Entry 8HKE (electron microscopy, 3.71 A resolution); this record covers chains A and C of the 4 polymer chains in the assembly.

== Chain A ==
Molecule: Systemic RNA interference defective protein 1
Source organism: Homo sapiens
UniProtKB: Q9GZC8 (SID1_CAEEL); numbering as in UniProt (aligned over 1-776)
Chain sequence (776 residues; numbered 1 to 776; the number before each row is that of its first residue):
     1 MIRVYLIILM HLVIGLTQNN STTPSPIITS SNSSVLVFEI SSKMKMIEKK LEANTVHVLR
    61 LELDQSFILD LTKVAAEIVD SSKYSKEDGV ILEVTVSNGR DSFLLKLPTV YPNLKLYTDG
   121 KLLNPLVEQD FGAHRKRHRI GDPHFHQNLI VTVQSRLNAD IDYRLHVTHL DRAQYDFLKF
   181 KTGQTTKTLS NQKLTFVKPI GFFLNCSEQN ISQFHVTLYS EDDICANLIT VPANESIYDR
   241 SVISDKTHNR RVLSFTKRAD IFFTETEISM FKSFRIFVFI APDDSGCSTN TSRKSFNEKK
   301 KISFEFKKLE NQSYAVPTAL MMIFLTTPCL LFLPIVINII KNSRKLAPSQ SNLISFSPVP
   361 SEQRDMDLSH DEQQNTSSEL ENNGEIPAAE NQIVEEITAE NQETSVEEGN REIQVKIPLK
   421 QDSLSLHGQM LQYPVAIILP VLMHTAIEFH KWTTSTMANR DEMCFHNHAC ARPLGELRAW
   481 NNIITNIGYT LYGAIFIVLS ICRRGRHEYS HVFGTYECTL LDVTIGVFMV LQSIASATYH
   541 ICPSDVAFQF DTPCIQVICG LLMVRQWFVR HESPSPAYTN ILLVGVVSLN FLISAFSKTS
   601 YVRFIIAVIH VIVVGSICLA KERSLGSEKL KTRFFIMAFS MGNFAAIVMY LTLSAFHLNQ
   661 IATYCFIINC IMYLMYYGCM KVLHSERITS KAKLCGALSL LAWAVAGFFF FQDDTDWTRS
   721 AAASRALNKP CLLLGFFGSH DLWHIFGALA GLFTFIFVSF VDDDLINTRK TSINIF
Unresolved in the structure: 1-33, 345-424, 506-509
Disulfides: Cys225-Cys287, Cys464-Cys542, Cys470-Cys731
Ion coordination: Zn2+: His540, Asp551, His740, His744
Curated features (UniProtKB/Swiss-Prot):
  - glycosylation (N-linked (GlcNAc...) asparagine): Asn19, Asn20, Asn32, Asn205, Asn210, Asn234, Asn290, Asn311
  - mutagenesis: Asp130 (D130N: In pk3321; defective avoidance behavior in response to P.aeruginosa), Ala173 (A173T: Loss of binding to shorter than 100 base-pair long dsRNA and decreased affinity for longer RNA species. Decreased RNA transport), Pro199 (P199L: In qt10; Failure to spread gene silencing signal. Loss of binding to shorter than 100 base-pair long dsRNA and decreased affinity for longer RNA species. Decreased RNA transport), Ser536 (S536I: In qt2; Defective in dsRNA transport), Arg565 (R565C: In qt4; Failure to spread gene silencing signal)

== Chain C ==
Molecule: 37-nt RNA strand
Source organism: Homo sapiens
Sequence (37 nucleotides; row label = number of the first residue in the row):
     8 GGGCAAUGUG ACUGCAUCAG CAGUCACAUU GCCCAAG

== Interface between chain A and chain C ==
Residue-residue contacts - 15 pairs, chain A then chain C:
  Lys45(A) with G21(C), phosphate contact
  Gln65(A) with G30(C), hydrogen bond to the sugar
  Arg137(A) with C32(C), hydrogen bond to the phosphate
  His166(A) with C19(C), hydrogen bond to the phosphate; U20(C), salt bridge to the phosphate
  Asp171(A) with C28(C), base contact
  Arg172(A) with C28(C), sugar contact; A29(C), sugar contact
  Ala173(A) with C28(C), sugar contact
  Lys294(A) with G17(C), sugar contact
  Asn297(A) with G17(C), hydrogen bond to the sugar; A18(C), hydrogen bond to the sugar
  Glu298(A) with A18(C), phosphate contact
  Lys299(A) with A18(C), hydrogen bond to the phosphate; C19(C), salt bridge to the phosphate
Also at the interface, not in a pair above, chain A (16 interface residues in all): Met44, Lys136, His138, Gln174, Thr195
Also at the interface, not in a pair above, chain C (11 interface residues in all): G27, U31

== Summary ==
The interface between chain A and chain C involves 16 residues on one side and 11 on the other, with 6
hydrogen bonds and 2 salt bridges. Polar contacts include Gln65(A)-G30(C), Asn297(A)-G17(C) and
Asn297(A)-A18(C). UniProt lists 5 mutagenesis sites on chain A.
Here chain A is Systemic RNA interference defective protein 1 and chain C is a 37-nt RNA strand, both from
Homo sapiens. Entry 8HKE (dsRNA transporter) was determined by electron microscopy (same publication as 8J6M,
8J6O and 8HIP).
